PDB entry 2CGU | X-ray diffraction, 2.50 A resolution | chain A

Chain A:
Name: Serine/threonine-protein kinase CHK1
Source organism: Homo sapiens
Notes: EC 2.7.1.37; fragment: n-terminal kinase domain, residues 1-289
UniProt: O14757 (CHK1_HUMAN); residue numbers follow UniProt; this construct covers 1-289
Amino-acid sequence (297 residues; each row starts with the number of its first residue):
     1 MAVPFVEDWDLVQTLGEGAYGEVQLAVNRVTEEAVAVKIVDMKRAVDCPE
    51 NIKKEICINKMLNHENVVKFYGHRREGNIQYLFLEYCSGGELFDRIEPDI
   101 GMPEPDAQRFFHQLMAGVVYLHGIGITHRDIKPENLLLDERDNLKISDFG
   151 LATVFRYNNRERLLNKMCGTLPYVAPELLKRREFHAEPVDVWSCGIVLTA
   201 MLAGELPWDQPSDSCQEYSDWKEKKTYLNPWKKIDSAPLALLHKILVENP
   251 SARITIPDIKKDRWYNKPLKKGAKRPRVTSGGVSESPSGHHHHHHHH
Not modelled in the structure: 1-5, 45-47, 272-297
Ligand contacts: 3A3 (2,2'-{[9-(hydroxyimino)-9H-fluorene-2,7-diyl]bis(oxy)}diacetic acid): Leu15, Gly16, Val23, Ala36, Lys38, Glu55, Leu84, Glu85, Tyr86, Cys87, Ser88, Gly89, Gly90, Leu137, Ser147, Asp148
Curated features (UniProtKB/Swiss-Prot):
  - active site: Asp130 (Proton acceptor)
  - binding site (ATP): Leu15 to Val23, Lys38
  - modified residue (Phosphoserine): Ser280, Ser286
  - cross-link: Lys132 (Glycyl lysine isopeptide (Lys-Gly) (interchain with G-Cter in ubiquitin))
  - mutagenesis: Lys38 (K38R: Abolishes kinase activity), Asp130 (D130A: Abolishes kinase activity), Lys132 (K132R: Strong reduction of chromatin-associated CHK1 ubiquitination)

Summary:
Chain A binds compound 3A3. UniProt lists active-site residue Asp130, 10 ATP-binding residues and 3
mutagenesis sites.
Chain A is Serine/threonine-protein kinase CHK1 (Homo sapiens); the structure, Identification of chemically
diverse Chk1 inhibitors by receptor- based virtual screening, was determined by X-ray diffraction (same
publication as 2CGV, 2CGW and 2CGX).
